PDB entry 4PJ7 | X-ray diffraction, 2.50 A resolution | chains A and B of the 4 polymer chains in the assembly

# Chain A
Molecule: Major histocompatibility complex class I-related gene protein
Organism: Homo sapiens
UniProtKB: Q95460 (HMR1_HUMAN); residues 1-270 here correspond to UniProt positions 23-292 (UniProt number = residue number + 22)
Amino-acid sequence (271 residues; numbered 0 to 270; the number before each row is that of its first residue; numbering starts at 0):
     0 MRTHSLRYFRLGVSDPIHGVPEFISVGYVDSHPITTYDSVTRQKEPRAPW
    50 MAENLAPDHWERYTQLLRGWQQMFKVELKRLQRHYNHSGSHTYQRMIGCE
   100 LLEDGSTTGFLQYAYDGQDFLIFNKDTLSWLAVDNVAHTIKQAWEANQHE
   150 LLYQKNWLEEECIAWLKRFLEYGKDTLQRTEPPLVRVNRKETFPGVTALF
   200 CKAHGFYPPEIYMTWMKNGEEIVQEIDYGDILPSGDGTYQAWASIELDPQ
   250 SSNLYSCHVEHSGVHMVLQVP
Disordered / not traced: 247-252, 270
Construct notes: initiating methionine (0); engineered mutation Ser261 (Cys283 in Q95460)
Curated features (UniProtKB/Swiss-Prot):
  - binding site (5-(2-oxoethylideneamino)-6-(D-ribitylamino)uracil): Arg9, Ser24, Lys43, Arg94, Tyr152, Gln153
  - binding site (5-(2-oxopropylideneamino)-6-(D-ribitylamino)uracil): Arg9, Ser24, Lys43, Arg94, Tyr152, Gln153
  - binding site (7-hydroxy-6-methyl-8-(1-D-ribityl)lumazine): Arg9, Ser24, Lys43, Arg94, Tyr152, Gln153
  - binding site (8-(9H-purin-6-yl)-2-oxa-8-azabicyclo[3.3.1]nona-3,6-diene-4,6-dicarbaldehyde): Arg9, Lys43, His58, Arg94
  - binding site (2-amino-4-oxopteridine-6-carbaldehyde): Lys43
  - binding site (pyridoxal): Lys43
  - glycosylation: Asn85 (N-linked (GlcNAc...) asparagine)
Cystine bridges: Cys98-Cys161, Cys200-Cys256
Covalent attachments: compound 2LJ linked to Lys43
Small-molecule neighbours: 2LJ (1-deoxy-1-({2,6-dioxo-5-[(E)-propylideneamino]-1,2,3,6-tetrahydropyrimidin-4-yl}amino)-D-ribitol): Tyr7, Phe8, Arg9, Ser24, Thr34, His58, Tyr62, Leu66, Trp69, Arg94, Ile96, Tyr152, Gln153, Trp156
Reported in the primary citation:
  - mutagenesis - K43A (Tm50 46 degC): decreased stability in response to 2LJ

# Chain B
Molecule: Beta-2-microglobulin
Organism: Homo sapiens
UniProtKB: P61769 (B2MG_HUMAN); residues 1-99 here correspond to UniProt positions 21-119 (UniProt number = residue number + 20)
Amino-acid sequence (99 residues; numbered 1 to 99; the number before each row is that of its first residue):
     1 IQRTPKIQVYSRHPAENGKSNFLNCYVSGFHPSDIEVDLLKNGERIEKVE
    51 HSDLSFSKDWSFYLLYYTEFTPTEKDEYACRVNHVTLSQPKIVKWDRDM
Disordered / not traced: 97-99
Curated features (UniProtKB/Swiss-Prot):
  - modified residue: Gln2 (Pyrrolidone carboxylic acid)
  - glycosylation: Ile1 (N-linked (Glc) (glycation) isoleucine), Lys19 (N-linked (Glc) (glycation) lysine), Lys41 (N-linked (Glc) (glycation) lysine), Lys48 (N-linked (Glc) (glycation) lysine), Lys58 (N-linked (Glc) (glycation) lysine), Lys91 (N-linked (Glc) (glycation) lysine), Lys94 (N-linked (Glc) (glycation) lysine)
Cystine bridges: Cys25-Cys80

# Chain A / chain B interface
Contacting residue pairs - 46 pairs, chain A then chain B:
  Phe8(A) - Phe56(B)  hydrophobic
  Phe8(A) - Ser57(B)
  Leu10(A) - Ser33(B)
  Leu10(A) - Phe56(B)  hydrophobic
  Leu10(A) - Phe62(B)  hydrophobic
  Val19(A) - Asp34(B)
  Val25(A) - Phe56(B)  hydrophobic
  Tyr27(A) - Leu54(B)
  Tyr27(A) - Ser55(B)
  Tyr27(A) - Phe56(B)  hydrogen bond (side chain-backbone)
  Arg46(A) - Asp53(B)  salt bridge
  Thr91(A) - His31(B)
  Gln93(A) - His31(B)  hydrogen bond
  Gln93(A) - Trp60(B)  hydrogen bond (side chain-backbone)
  Gln93(A) - Phe62(B)
  Arg94(A) - Trp60(B)
  Met95(A) - Trp60(B)  hydrophobic
  Gln111(A) - Trp60(B)
  Tyr112(A) - Trp60(B)
  Ala113(A) - Trp60(B)  hydrophobic
  Asp115(A) - Ile1(B)
  Asp115(A) - His31(B)
  Gly116(A) - Arg3(B)  hydrogen bond (backbone-side chain)
  Gly116(A) - His31(B)
  Gly116(A) - Asp59(B)
  Gly116(A) - Trp60(B)
  Gln117(A) - Ile1(B)
  Asp118(A) - Trp60(B)  hydrogen bond
  Arg185(A) - Pro14(B)
  His203(A) - Pro14(B)
  Asp229(A) - Lys6(B)
  Asp229(A) - Gln8(B)
  Leu231(A) - Gln8(B)
  Leu231(A) - Tyr10(B)
  Leu231(A) - Tyr26(B)  hydrophobic
  Pro232(A) - Tyr10(B)  hydrogen bond (backbone-side chain)
  Pro232(A) - Tyr26(B)  hydrophobic
  Pro232(A) - Leu65(B)
  Ser233(A) - Arg12(B)  hydrogen bond (backbone-side chain)
  Ser233(A) - Asn24(B)  hydrogen bond (backbone-side chain)
  Gly234(A) - Arg12(B)  hydrogen bond (backbone-side chain)
  Gly234(A) - Leu65(B)
  Asp235(A) - Arg12(B)
  Gln239(A) - Tyr10(B)
  Gln239(A) - Ser11(B)
  Gln239(A) - Arg12(B)
Interface residues without a listed pair, chain A (29 interface residues in all): Arg6, Val12, Ile23
Interface residues without a listed pair, chain B (26 interface residues in all): His13, Pro32, Lys58, Tyr63

# Summary
The interface between chain A and chain B involves 29 residues on one side and 26 on the other; the contacts
include 9 hydrogen bonds and 1 salt bridge. Polar pairs include Arg46(A)-Asp53(B), Tyr27(A)-Phe56(B) and
Gln93(A)-His31(B). Covalently linked compound 2LJ: at Lys43(A). The paper reports that K43A of chain A reduces
stability in response to 2LJ.
Chain A is Major histocompatibility complex class I-related gene protein and chain B is Beta-2-microglobulin,
both from Homo sapiens; the structure, Structure of human MR1-5-OP-RU in complex with human MAIT TRBV6-4 TCR,
was determined by X-ray diffraction together with 4PJ5, 4PJ8, 4PJ9, 4PJA, 4PJB, 4PJC and 7 further entries
from the same study.
